PDB entry 3M4O | X-ray diffraction, 3.57 A resolution | chains B and J of the 13 polymer chains in the assembly

# Chain B
Protein: DNA-directed RNA polymerase II subunit RPB2
Organism: Saccharomyces cerevisiae
Notes: EC 2.7.7.6
UniProtKB: P08518 (RPB2_YEAST); residues 1-1224 here = UniProt positions 1-1224
Chain sequence (1224 residues; each row starts with the number of its first residue):
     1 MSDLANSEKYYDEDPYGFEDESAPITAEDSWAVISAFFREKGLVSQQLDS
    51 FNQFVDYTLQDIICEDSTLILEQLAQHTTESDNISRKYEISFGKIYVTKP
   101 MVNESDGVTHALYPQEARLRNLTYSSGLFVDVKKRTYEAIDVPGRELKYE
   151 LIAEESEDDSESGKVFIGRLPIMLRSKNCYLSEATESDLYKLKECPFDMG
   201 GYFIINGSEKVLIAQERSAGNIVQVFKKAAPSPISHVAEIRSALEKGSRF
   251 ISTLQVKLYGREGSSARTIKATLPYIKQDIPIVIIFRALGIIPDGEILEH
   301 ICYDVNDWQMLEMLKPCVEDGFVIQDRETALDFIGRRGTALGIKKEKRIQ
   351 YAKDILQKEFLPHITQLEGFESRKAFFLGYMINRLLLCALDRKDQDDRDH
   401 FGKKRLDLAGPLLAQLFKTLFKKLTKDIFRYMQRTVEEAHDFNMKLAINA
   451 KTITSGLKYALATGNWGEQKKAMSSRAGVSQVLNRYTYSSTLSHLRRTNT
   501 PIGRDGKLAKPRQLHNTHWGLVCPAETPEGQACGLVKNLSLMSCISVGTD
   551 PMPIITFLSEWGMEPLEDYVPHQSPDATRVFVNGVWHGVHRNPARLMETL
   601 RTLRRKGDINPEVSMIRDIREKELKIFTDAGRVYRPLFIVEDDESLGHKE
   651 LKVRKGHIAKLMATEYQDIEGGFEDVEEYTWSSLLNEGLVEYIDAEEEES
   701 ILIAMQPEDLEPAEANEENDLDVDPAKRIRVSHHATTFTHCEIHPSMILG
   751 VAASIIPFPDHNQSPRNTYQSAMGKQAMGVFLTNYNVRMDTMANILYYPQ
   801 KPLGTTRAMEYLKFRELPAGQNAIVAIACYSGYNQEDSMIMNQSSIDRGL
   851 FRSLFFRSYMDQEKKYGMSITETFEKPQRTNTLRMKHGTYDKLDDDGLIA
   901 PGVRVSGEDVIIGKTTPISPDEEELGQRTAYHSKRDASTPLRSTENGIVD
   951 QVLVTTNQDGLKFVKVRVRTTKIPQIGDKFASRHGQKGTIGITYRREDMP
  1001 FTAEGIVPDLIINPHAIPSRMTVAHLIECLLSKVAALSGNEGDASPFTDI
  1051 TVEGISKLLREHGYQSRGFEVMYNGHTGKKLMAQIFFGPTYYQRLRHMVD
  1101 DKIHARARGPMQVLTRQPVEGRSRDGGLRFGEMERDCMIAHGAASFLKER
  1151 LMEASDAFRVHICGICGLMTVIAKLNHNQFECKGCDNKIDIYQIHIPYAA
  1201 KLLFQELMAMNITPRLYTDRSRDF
Disordered / not traced: 1-19, 71-89, 135-163, 336-344, 438-445, 503-508, 669-677, 716-721, 920-932
Metal / ion sites: Zn2+: Cys1163, Cys1166, Cys1185

# Chain J
Protein: DNA-directed RNA polymerases I, II, and III subunit RPABC5
Organism: Saccharomyces cerevisiae
UniProtKB: P22139 (RPAB5_YEAST); residues 1-70 here = UniProt positions 1-70
Chain sequence (70 residues; numbered 1 to 70; the number before each row is that of its first residue):
     1 MIVPVRCFSCGKVVGDKWESYLNLLQEDELDEGTALSRLGLKRYCCRRMI
    51 LTHVDLIEKFLRYNPLEKRD
Disordered / not traced: 66-70
Metal / ion sites: Zn2+: Cys10, Cys45, Cys46
UniProt features mapped onto this chain:
  - binding site (Zn(2+)): Cys7, Cys10, Cys45, Cys46
  - cross-link: Lys59 (Glycyl lysine isopeptide (Lys-Gly) (interchain with G-Cter in ubiquitin))

# Chain B / chain J interface
Pairs across the interface (65):
  Glu186(B) with Arg62(J), salt bridge
  Tyr190(B) with Lys59(J); Arg62(J); Tyr63(J), hydrophobic
  Lys193(B) with Pro65(J)
  Cys195(B) with Tyr63(J)
  Pro196(B) with Tyr63(J)
  Phe197(B) with Lys59(J)
  Val780(B) with Leu56(J), hydrophobic
  Thr783(B) with Lys59(J); Phe60(J); Tyr63(J), hydrogen bond (backbone-side chain)
  Asn784(B) with Tyr63(J), hydrogen bond (backbone-side chain)
  Tyr785(B) with Met1(J); Phe60(J), hydrophobic
  Leu796(B) with Met1(J)
  Tyr797(B) with Met1(J)
  Tyr798(B) with Met1(J); Ile2(J); Val3(J); Pro4(J), hydrophobic
  Pro799(B) with Leu56(J), hydrophobic
  Gln800(B) with Arg48(J); Met49(J); Thr52(J)
  Lys801(B) with Leu51(J), hydrogen bond (side chain-backbone); Thr52(J), hydrogen bond (backbone-backbone); Val54(J)
  Leu803(B) with Thr52(J)
  Arg815(B) with Val54(J)
  Glu816(B) with Val54(J); Leu56(J)
  Asn822(B) with Arg48(J), hydrogen bond (backbone-side chain); Thr52(J), hydrogen bond
  Ala823(B) with Arg48(J)
  Ile824(B) with Arg48(J)
  Ser845(B) with Phe8(J); Ser9(J)
  Arg848(B) with Cys7(J); Phe8(J), hydrogen bond (side chain-backbone); Ser9(J); Gly11(J)
  Gly849(B) with Phe8(J)
  Leu850(B) with Phe8(J)
  Leu854(B) with Met1(J), hydrophobic
  Arg996(B) with Ser9(J)
  Glu1004(B) with Arg43(J), hydrogen bond (backbone-side chain)
  Ile1006(B) with Arg43(J); Cys45(J), hydrophobic
  Val1007(B) with Ser9(J)
  Asp1009(B) with Ser9(J), hydrogen bond (side chain-backbone); Arg48(J), salt bridge
  Ala1035(B) with Leu51(J)
  Ala1036(B) with Tyr44(J); Arg47(J), hydrogen bond (backbone-side chain)
  Leu1037(B) with Tyr44(J), hydrophobic; Arg47(J), hydrogen bond (backbone-side chain)
  Ser1038(B) with Gly33(J)
  Gly1039(B) with Glu32(J); Gly33(J), hydrogen bond (backbone-backbone); Leu51(J)
  Asn1040(B) with Asp31(J)
  Tyr1064(B) with Tyr44(J)
  Glu1070(B) with Tyr44(J), hydrogen bond
  Phe1087(B) with Tyr44(J)
Other interface residues (no listed pair), chain B (50 interface residues in all): Ser187, Glu194, Ile795, Leu817, Gln821, Asn842, Gly1005, Lys1033, Pro1089
Other interface residues (no listed pair), chain J (28 interface residues in all): Cys10, His53

# In short
50 residues of chain B and 28 residues of chain J are in contact; the contacts include 13 hydrogen bonds and 2
salt bridges. Polar pairs include Glu186(B)-Arg62(J), Asp1009(B)-Arg48(J) and Thr783(B)-Tyr63(J). Curated
annotation (UniProt) lists 4 Zn2+-binding residues on chain J.
Here chain B is DNA-directed RNA polymerase II subunit RPB2 and chain J is DNA-directed RNA polymerases I, II,
and III subunit RPABC5, both from Saccharomyces cerevisiae. Entry 3M4O (RNA polymerase II elongation complex
B) was determined by X-ray diffraction (same publication as 3M3Y).
